PDB entry 6DYN | X-ray diffraction, 2.10 A resolution | chain A

== Chain A ==
Protein: Ebony
Source organism: Drosophila melanogaster
UniProt: A4GK78 (A4GK78_DROME); numbering as in UniProt (aligned over 666-879)
Chain sequence (223 residues; numbered 665 to 887; the number before each row is that of its first residue):
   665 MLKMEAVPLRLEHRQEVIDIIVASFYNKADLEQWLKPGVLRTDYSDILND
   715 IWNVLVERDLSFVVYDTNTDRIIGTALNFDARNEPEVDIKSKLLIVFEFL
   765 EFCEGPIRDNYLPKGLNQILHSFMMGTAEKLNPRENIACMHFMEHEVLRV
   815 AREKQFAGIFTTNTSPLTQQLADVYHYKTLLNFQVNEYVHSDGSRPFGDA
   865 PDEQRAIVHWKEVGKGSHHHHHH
Disordered / not traced: 878-887
Construct notes: expression tag (665, 880-887)
Bound ions: Ca2+: Thr-825, Asn-827
Residues lining bound ligands: histamine (HSM): Phe-689, Leu-695, Glu-696, Val-760, Leu-764, Ser-786, Phe-787, Thr-825, Thr-826, Thr-828
From the paper describing this entry:
  - binding site for histamine: Phe-689, Glu-696, Val-760, Leu-764, Glu-768, Phe-787, Thr-825, Thr-826
  - mutagenesis - H785F: abolished expression

== In short ==
Bound to chain A: histamine. Thr-825 and Asn-827 form the Ca2+ site. From the paper: a binding site for
histamine at Phe-689, Glu-696 and Val-760 among others; H785F abolishes expression.
Chain A is Ebony (Drosophila melanogaster); the structure, C-terminal condensation domain of Ebony in complex
with Histamine, was determined by X-ray diffraction (same publication as 6DYM, 6DYO, 6DYR and 6DYS).
